PDB entry 4JIE | X-ray diffraction, 2.45 A resolution | chain A

# Chain A
Name: Beta-mannosidase/beta-glucosidase
From: Oryza sativa Indica Group
Notes: EC 3.2.1.25
UniProt: B5ABY0 (B5ABY0_ORYSI); residues 1-483 here = UniProt positions 1-483
Sequence (503 residues; each row starts with the number of its first residue; numbers below 1 keep their minus sign (Ala-19 is residue -19)):
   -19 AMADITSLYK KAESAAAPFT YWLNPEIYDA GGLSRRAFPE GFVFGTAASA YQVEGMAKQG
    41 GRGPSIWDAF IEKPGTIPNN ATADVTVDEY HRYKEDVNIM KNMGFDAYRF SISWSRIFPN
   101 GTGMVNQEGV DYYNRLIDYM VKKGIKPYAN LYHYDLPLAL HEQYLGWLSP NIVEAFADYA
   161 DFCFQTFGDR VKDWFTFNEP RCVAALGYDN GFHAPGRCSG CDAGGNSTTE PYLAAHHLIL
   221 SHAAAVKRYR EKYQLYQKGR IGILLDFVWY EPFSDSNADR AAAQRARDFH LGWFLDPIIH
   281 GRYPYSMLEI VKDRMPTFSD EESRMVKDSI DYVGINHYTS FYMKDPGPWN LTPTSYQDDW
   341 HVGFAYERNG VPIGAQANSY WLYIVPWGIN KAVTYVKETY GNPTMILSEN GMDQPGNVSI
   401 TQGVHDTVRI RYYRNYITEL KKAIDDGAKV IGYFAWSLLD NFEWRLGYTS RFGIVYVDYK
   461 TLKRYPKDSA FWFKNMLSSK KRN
Disordered / not traced: -19 to -6, 479-483
Sequence notes: expression tag (-19 to 0)
Disulfide bonds: Cys198-Cys201
Small-molecule neighbours: beta-D-mannopyranose (BMA): Gln32, His133, Tyr134, Asn178, Glu179, Tyr318, Trp361, Glu389, Trp436, Glu443, Trp444, Phe452

# Overview
Bound to chain A: beta-D-mannopyranose.
Chain A is Beta-mannosidase/beta-glucosidase (Oryza sativa Indica Group); the structure, Structural analysis
and insights into glycon specificity of the rice GH1 Os7BGlu26 beta-D-mannosidase, was determined by X-ray
diffraction (same publication as 4JHO).
